Entry 1MJ9 (X-ray diffraction, 2.50 A resolution); this record covers chain A.

Chain A:
Molecule: ESA1 protein
Source organism: Saccharomyces cerevisiae
Notes: fragment: HISTONE ACETYLTRANSFERASE DOMAIN (Residues 160-445)
Reference sequence: Q08649 (ESA1_YEAST); residues 160-435 here = UniProt positions 160-435
Chain sequence (278 residues; row label = number of the first residue in the row):
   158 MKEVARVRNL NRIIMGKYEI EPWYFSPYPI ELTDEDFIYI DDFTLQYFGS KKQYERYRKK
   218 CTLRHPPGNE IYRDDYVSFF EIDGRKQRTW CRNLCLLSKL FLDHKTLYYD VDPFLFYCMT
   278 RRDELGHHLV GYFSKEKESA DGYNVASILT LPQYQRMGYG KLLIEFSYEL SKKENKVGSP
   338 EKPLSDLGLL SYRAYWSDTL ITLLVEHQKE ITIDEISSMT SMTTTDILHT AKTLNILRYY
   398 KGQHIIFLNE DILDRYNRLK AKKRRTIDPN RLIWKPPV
Unresolved in the structure: 158-161, 435
Sequence notes: cloning artifact (158-159); engineered mutation S304 (Cys in Q08649)
Metal / ion sites: Na+: A303 (together with coenzyme A)
Ligand contacts: coenzyme A (COA): W180, F258, L259, A303, I305, L306, T307, Y311, Q312, R313, M314, G315, Y316, G317, K318, L341, S342, L344, G345, S348, R421
Curated features (UniProtKB/Swiss-Prot):
  - zinc finger: I195 to L220 (C2HC MYST-type)
  - motif: R245 to Y266 (ESA1-RPD3 motif)
  - active site: E338 (Proton donor/acceptor)
  - binding site (acetyl-CoA): A303, I305 to T307, Q312 to K318, S342
  - modified residue: K262 (N6-acetyllysine)

Summary:
Bound to chain A: coenzyme A. From UniProt: active-site residue E338 and 12 acetyl-CoA-binding residues.
Chain A is ESA1 protein (Saccharomyces cerevisiae); the structure, Crystal structure of yeast Esa1(C304S)
mutant complexed with Coenzyme A, was determined by X-ray diffraction together with 1MJA and 1MJB from the
same study.
